PDB entry 7ECW | electron microscopy, 3.10 A resolution | chains B and H of the 13 polymer chains in the assembly

[Chain B]
Protein: CRISPR type I-F/YPEST-associated protein Csy2
From: Pseudomonas aeruginosa
Reference sequence: B3G161 (B3G161_PSEAI); residue numbers follow UniProt; this construct covers 1-327
Sequence (327 residues; row label = number of the first residue in the row):
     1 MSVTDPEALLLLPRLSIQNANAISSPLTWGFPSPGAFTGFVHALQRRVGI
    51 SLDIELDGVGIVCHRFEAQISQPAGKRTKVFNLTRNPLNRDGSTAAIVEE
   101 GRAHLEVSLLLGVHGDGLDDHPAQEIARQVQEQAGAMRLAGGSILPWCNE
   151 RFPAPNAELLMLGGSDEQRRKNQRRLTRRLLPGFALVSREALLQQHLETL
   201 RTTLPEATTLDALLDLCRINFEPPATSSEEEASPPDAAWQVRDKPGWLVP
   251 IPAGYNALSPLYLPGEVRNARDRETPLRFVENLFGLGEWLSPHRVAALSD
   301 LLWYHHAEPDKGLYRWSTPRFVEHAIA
Disordered / not traced: 1-2, 224-238, 323-327

[Chain H]
Protein: CRISPR-associated protein Csy3
From: Pseudomonas aeruginosa
Reference sequence: A0A659BSG0 (A0A659BSG0_PSEAI); numbering as in UniProt (aligned over 1-342)
Sequence (342 residues; each row starts with the number of its first residue):
     1 MSKPILSTASVLAFERKLDPSDALMSAGAWAQRDASQEWPAVTVREKSVR
    51 GTISNRLKTKDRDPAKLDASIQSPNLQTVDVANLPSDADTLKVRFTLRVL
   101 GGAGTPSACNDAAYRDKLLQTVATYVNEQGFAELARRYAHNLANARFLWR
   151 NRVGAEAVEVRINHIRQGEVARTWRFDALAIGLRDFKADAELDALAELIA
   201 SGLSGSGHVLLEVVAFARIGDGQEVFPSQELILDKGDKKGQKSKTLYSVR
   251 DAAAIHSQKIGNALRTIDTWYPDEDGLGPIAVEPYGSVTSQGKAYRQPKQ
   301 KLDFYTLLDNWVLRDEAPAVEQQHYVIANLIRGGVFGEAEEK
Disordered / not traced: 1-5, 339-342

[Interface between chain B and chain H]
Contacting residue pairs (52; chain B residue first):
  Gln-18(B) with Pro-20(H); Ser-21(H); Asp-22(H), hydrogen bond (side chain-backbone); Ser-257(H), hydrogen bond
  Asn-19(B) with Ser-257(H)
  Arg-65(B) with Arg-250(H)
  Glu-67(B) with Val-249(H)
  Gln-69(B) with Tyr-247(H)
  Ser-71(B) with Ile-232(H)
  Pro-73(B) with Lys-235(H)
  Ala-74(B) with Lys-235(H); Asp-237(H)
  Val-80(B) with Ile-232(H), hydrophobic
  Asn-82(B) with Glu-230(H); Leu-231(H); Ile-232(H)
  Leu-83(B) with Leu-231(H), hydrogen bond (backbone-backbone)
  Thr-84(B) with Leu-231(H); Gln-258(H), hydrogen bond
  Arg-85(B) with Thr-289(H)
  Leu-88(B) with Val-288(H)
  Arg-90(B) with Ala-294(H); Gln-297(H); Pro-298(H)
  Gly-92(B) with Gly-292(H)
  Arg-102(B) with Gln-258(H)
  His-104(B) with Asp-22(H), salt bridge; Tyr-247(H)
  Glu-106(B) with Arg-250(H), salt bridge
  Gly-135(B) with Arg-98(H), hydrogen bond (backbone-side chain); His-208(H)
  Ala-136(B) with Arg-98(H); Leu-100(H)
  Arg-138(B) with Glu-15(H), salt bridge; Arg-16(H)
  Ser-143(B) with Asp-19(H); Arg-98(H)
  Ile-144(B) with Arg-98(H), hydrogen bond (backbone-side chain)
  Leu-145(B) with Ser-21(H)
  Pro-146(B) with Leu-210(H), hydrophobic
  Trp-147(B) with Gly-168(H); Glu-169(H)
  Cys-148(B) with Arg-94(H)
  Asn-149(B) with Glu-212(H)
  Asn-269(B) with Ser-10(H); Val-11(H)
  Ala-270(B) with Val-11(H); Asn-110(H), hydrogen bond (backbone-side chain)
  Arg-271(B) with Cys-109(H); Asn-110(H), hydrogen bond (backbone-side chain)
  Arg-273(B) with Ser-10(H), hydrogen bond; Asn-110(H)
Interface residues without a listed pair, chain B (40 interface residues in all): Lys-76, Phe-81, Pro-87, Asn-89, Met-137, Arg-268, Asp-272
Interface residues without a listed pair, chain H (44 interface residues in all): Thr-96, Asp-111, Ile-165, Gln-167, Gln-241, Glu-283, Tyr-285, Ser-287, Arg-332, Glu-338

[Summary]
40 residues of chain B face 44 of chain H across their interface, with 9 hydrogen bonds and 3 salt bridges.
Among the polar pairs are His-104(B)/Asp-22(H), Glu-106(B)/Arg-250(H) and Arg-138(B)/Glu-15(H).
Chain B is CRISPR type I-F/YPEST-associated protein Csy2 and chain H is CRISPR-associated protein Csy3, both
from Pseudomonas aeruginosa; the structure, The Csy-AcrIF14-dsDNA complex, was determined by electron
microscopy, deposited together with 7DU0 and 7ECV.
